5LCA - chain A; structure by X-ray diffraction, 1.93 A resolution.

Chain A:
Protein: Metallo-beta-lactamase VIM-2
Source organism: Pseudomonas aeruginosa
UniProt: Q9K2N0 (Q9K2N0_PSEAI); residue numbers follow UniProt; this construct covers 1-266
Amino-acid sequence (266 residues; row label = number of the first residue in the row):
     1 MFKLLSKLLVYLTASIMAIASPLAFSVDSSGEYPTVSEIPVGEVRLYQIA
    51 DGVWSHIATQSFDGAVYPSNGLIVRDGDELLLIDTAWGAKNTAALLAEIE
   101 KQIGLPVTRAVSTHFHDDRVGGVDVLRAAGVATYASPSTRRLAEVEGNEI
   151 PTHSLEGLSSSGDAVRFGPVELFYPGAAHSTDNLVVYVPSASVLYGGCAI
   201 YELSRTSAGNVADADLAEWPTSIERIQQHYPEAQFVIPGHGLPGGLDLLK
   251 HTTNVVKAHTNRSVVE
Not modelled in the structure: 1-38, 261-266
Bound ions: Zn2+ site 1: His114, His116, His179; Zn2+ site 2: Asp118, Cys198, His240
Small-molecule neighbours: 3-oxo-2- (B06; 3-oxidanylidene-2-[3-(trifluoromethyl)phenyl]-1H-isoindole-4-carboxylic acid): Phe62, Tyr67, Trp87, His116, Asp117, Asp118, His179, Tyr201, Arg205, Gly209, Asn210, Asp213, His240

Summary:
Bound to chain A: 3-oxo-2-. The Zn2+ site 1 is built by His114, His116 and His179. Asp118, Cys198 and His240
coordinate Zn2+ site 2.
Chain A is Metallo-beta-lactamase VIM-2 (Pseudomonas aeruginosa); the structure, VIM-2 metallo-beta-lactamase
in complex with 3-oxo-2-(3-(trifluoromethyl)phenyl)isoindoline-4-carboxylic acid (compound 17), was determined
by X-ray diffraction (same publication as 5LCF, 5LCH, 5LE1 and 5LM6).
